PDB entry 8Y83 | X-ray diffraction, 2.00 A resolution | chains A and B

[Chain A (and B)]
Protein: NAD(P)-dependent dehydrogenase (Short-subunit alcohol dehydrogenase family)
From: Sphingobacterium siyangense
Notes: chain B of this document is another copy of the same molecule, construct and numbering; everything in this record applies to it too
UniProt: A0A562MSV3 (A0A562MSV3_9SPHI); residues 1-249 here = UniProt positions 1-249
Sequence (249 residues; numbered 1 to 249; the number before each row is that of its first residue):
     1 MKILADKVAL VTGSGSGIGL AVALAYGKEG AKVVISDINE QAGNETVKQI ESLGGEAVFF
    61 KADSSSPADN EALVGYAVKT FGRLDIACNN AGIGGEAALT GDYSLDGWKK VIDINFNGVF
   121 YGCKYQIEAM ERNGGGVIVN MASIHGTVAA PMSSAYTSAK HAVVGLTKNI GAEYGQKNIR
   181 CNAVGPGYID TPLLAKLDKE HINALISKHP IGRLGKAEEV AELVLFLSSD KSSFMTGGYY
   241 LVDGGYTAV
Ligand contacts: NAD (nicotinamide-adenine-dinucleotide): G13, G15, S16, G17, I18, G19, D37, I38, A62, D63, S64, S65, N90, A91, G92, I93, I114, M141, A142, S143, Y156, K160, P186, G187, Y188, I189, T191, L193

[How chain A and chain B interact]
Contacting residue pairs (60):
  A172(A) - P210(B)
  A172(A) - V249(B)  hydrophobic
  G175(A) - P210(B)
  G175(A) - I211(B)
  Q176(A) - P210(B)
  Q176(A) - I211(B)
  Q176(A) - G212(B)
  H209(A) - F234(B)
  P210(A) - A172(B)
  P210(A) - G175(B)
  P210(A) - Q176(B)
  I211(A) - G175(B)
  I211(A) - Q176(B)
  I211(A) - S233(B)
  I211(A) - F234(B)  hydrophobic
  R213(A) - S233(B)  hydrogen bond (side chain-backbone)
  R213(A) - F234(B)
  L214(A) - F234(B)
  G215(A) - F234(B)
  E219(A) - S233(B)  hydrogen bond
  E219(A) - F234(B)
  E222(A) - F226(B)
  E222(A) - K231(B)
  L223(A) - F226(B)  hydrophobic
  L223(A) - M235(B)  hydrophobic
  F226(A) - E222(B)
  F226(A) - L223(B)  hydrophobic
  F226(A) - F226(B)  hydrophobic
  K231(A) - E222(B)
  K231(A) - K231(B)
  S233(A) - I211(B)
  S233(A) - R213(B)
  S233(A) - E219(B)  hydrogen bond
  F234(A) - H209(B)
  F234(A) - I211(B)  hydrophobic
  F234(A) - R213(B)
  F234(A) - L214(B)
  F234(A) - G215(B)
  F234(A) - E219(B)
  F234(A) - V242(B)
  F234(A) - D243(B)
  F234(A) - G244(B)  hydrogen bond (backbone-backbone)
  M235(A) - L241(B)
  M235(A) - V242(B)  hydrophobic
  T236(A) - G244(B)
  T236(A) - G245(B)  hydrogen bond (backbone-backbone)
  G237(A) - A248(B)
  Y240(A) - Y240(B)  hydrophobic
  Y240(A) - L241(B)  hydrogen bond (side chain-backbone)
  L241(A) - M235(B)
  L241(A) - Y240(B)  hydrogen bond (backbone-side chain)
  V242(A) - F234(B)
  V242(A) - M235(B)  hydrophobic
  D243(A) - F234(B)  hydrogen bond (backbone-backbone)
  D243(A) - T236(B)
  G244(A) - F234(B)  hydrogen bond (backbone-backbone)
  G244(A) - T236(B)
  G245(A) - T236(B)  hydrogen bond (backbone-backbone)
  A248(A) - G237(B)
  V249(A) - A172(B)  hydrophobic
Other interface residues (no listed pair), chain A (32 interface residues in all): K168, G171, Y188, I189, G212
Other interface residues (no listed pair), chain B (33 interface residues in all): K168, G171, G187, Y188, I189

[Overview]
The interface between chain A and chain B involves 32 residues on one side and 33 on the other; the contacts
include 10 hydrogen bonds. Polar pairs include R213(A)-S233(B), E219(A)-S233(B) and Y240(A)-L241(B). Chain A
binds NAD.
Both chains are NAD(P)-dependent dehydrogenase (Short-subunit alcohol dehydrogenase family) (Sphingobacterium
siyangense). Entry 8Y83 (Crystal structure of a ketoreductase from Sphingobacterium siyangense SY1 with
co-enzyme) was determined by X-ray diffraction together with 8Y7R from the same study.
